6JSH - chains A and C of the 9 polymer chains in the assembly; structure by electron microscopy, 5.10 A resolution (low resolution: residue-level contacts below are approximate; hydrogen-bond / salt-bridge calls are withheld).

[Chain A]
Molecule: Fatty acid synthase subunit alpha
Source organism: Saccharomyces cerevisiae
Sequence (1887 residues; each row starts with the number of its first residue; X marks 887 residues of unknown identity (built as UNK)):
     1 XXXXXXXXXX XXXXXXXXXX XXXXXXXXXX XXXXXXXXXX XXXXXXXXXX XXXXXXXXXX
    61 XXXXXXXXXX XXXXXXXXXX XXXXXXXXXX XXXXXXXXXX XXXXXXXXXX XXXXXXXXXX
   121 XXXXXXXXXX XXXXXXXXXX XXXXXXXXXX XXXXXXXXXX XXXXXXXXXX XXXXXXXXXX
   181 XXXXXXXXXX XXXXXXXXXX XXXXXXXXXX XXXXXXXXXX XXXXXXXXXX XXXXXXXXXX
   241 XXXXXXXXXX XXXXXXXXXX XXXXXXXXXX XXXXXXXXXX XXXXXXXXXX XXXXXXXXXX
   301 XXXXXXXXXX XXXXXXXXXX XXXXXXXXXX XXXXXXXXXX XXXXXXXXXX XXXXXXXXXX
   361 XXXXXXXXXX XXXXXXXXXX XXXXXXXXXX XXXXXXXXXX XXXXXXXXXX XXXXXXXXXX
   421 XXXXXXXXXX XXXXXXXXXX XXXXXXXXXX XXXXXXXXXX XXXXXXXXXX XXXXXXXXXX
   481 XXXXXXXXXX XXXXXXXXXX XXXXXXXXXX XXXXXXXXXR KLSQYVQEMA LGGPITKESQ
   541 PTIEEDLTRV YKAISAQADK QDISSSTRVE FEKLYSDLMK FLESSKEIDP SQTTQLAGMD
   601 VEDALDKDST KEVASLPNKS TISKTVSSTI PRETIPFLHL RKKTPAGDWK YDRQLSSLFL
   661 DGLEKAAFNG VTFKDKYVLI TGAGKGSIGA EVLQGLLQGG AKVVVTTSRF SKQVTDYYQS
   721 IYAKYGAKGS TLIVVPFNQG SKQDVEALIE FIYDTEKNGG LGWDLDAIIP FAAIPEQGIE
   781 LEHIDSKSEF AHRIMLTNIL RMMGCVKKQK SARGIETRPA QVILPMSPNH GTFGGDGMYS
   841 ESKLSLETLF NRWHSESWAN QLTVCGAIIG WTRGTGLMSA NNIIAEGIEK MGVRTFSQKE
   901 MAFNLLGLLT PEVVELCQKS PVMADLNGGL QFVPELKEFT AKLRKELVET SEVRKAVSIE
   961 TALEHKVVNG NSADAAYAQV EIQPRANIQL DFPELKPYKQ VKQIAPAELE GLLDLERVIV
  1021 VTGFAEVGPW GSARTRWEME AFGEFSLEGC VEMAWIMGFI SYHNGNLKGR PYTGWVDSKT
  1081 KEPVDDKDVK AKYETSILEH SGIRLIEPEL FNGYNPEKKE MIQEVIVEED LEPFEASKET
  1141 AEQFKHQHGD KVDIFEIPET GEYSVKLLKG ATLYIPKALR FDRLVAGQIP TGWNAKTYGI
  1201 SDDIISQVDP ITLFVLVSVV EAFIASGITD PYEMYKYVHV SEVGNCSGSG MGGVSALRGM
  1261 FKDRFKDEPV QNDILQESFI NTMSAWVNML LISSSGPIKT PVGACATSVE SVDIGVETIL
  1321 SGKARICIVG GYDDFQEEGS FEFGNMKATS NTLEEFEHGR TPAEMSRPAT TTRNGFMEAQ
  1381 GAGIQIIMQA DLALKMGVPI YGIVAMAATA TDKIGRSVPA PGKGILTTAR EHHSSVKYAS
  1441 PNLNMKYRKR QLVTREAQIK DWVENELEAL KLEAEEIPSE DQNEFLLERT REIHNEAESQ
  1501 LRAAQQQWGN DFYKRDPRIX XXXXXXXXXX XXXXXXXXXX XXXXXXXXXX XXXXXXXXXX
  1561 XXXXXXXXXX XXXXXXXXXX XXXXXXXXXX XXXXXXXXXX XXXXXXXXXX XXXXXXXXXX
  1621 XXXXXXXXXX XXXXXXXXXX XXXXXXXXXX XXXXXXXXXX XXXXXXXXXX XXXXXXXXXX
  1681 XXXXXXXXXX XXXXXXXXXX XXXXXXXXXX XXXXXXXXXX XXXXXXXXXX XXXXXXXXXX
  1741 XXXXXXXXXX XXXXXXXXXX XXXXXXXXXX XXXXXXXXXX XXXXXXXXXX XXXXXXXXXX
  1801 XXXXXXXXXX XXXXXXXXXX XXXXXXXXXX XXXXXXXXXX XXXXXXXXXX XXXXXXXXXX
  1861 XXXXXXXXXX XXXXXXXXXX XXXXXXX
Unresolved in the structure: 1-359, 421-519, 971-1014, 1443-1513, 1520-1700, 1766-1887

[Chain C]
Molecule: Fatty acid synthase subunit alpha
Source organism: Saccharomyces cerevisiae
UniProt: P19097 (FAS2_YEAST); residues 1443-1513 here = UniProt positions 1443-1513
Sequence (71 residues; each row starts with the number of its first residue):
  1443 LNMKYRKRQL VTREAQIKDW VENELEALKL EAEEIPSEDQ NEFLLERTRE IHNEAESQLR
  1503 AAQQQWGNDF Y

[Interface between chain A and chain C]
Contacting residue pairs - 5 pairs, chain A then chain C:
  Leu1015(A) - Asn1510(C)
  Asn1442(A) - Leu1443(C)
  Asn1442(A) - Met1445(C)
  Lys1514(A) - Tyr1513(C)
  Asp1516(A) - Tyr1513(C)
Also at the interface, not in a pair above, chain A (7 interface residues in all): Pro1441, Arg1515, Ile1519
Also at the interface, not in a pair above, chain C (8 interface residues in all): Asn1444, Tyr1447, Asp1511, Phe1512

[Summary]
The interface between chain A and chain C involves 7 residues on one side and 8 on the other.
Chain A is Fatty acid synthase subunit alpha and chain C is Fatty acid synthase subunit alpha, both from
Saccharomyces cerevisiae; the structure, Apo-state Fatty Acid Synthase, was determined by electron microscopy
(same publication as 6JSI).
